Entry 8GJE (electron microscopy, 3.40 A resolution); this record covers chains A and H of the 12 polymer chains in the assembly.

Chain A:
Protein: CZA97.12 SOSIP.664 Envelope glycoprotein gp120
Organism: Human immunodeficiency virus 1
Reference sequence: Q994M9 (Q994M9_9HIV1); the construct lacks a stretch of the UniProt sequence and is renumbered around it, so the offset changes along the chain: 31-143 = UniProt 30-142; 150-185 = UniProt 143-178; 186-309 = UniProt 184-307; 312-323 = UniProt 308-319; 2 more segments
Chain sequence (503 residues; each row starts with the number of its first residue; note: 21 numbers in that range are skipped by the numbering (no residue carries them; nothing is unmodelled there); a row labelled like 185A-185E holds insertion residues (185A, then the next letters in order); numbers below 1 keep their minus sign (Met-4 is residue -4)):
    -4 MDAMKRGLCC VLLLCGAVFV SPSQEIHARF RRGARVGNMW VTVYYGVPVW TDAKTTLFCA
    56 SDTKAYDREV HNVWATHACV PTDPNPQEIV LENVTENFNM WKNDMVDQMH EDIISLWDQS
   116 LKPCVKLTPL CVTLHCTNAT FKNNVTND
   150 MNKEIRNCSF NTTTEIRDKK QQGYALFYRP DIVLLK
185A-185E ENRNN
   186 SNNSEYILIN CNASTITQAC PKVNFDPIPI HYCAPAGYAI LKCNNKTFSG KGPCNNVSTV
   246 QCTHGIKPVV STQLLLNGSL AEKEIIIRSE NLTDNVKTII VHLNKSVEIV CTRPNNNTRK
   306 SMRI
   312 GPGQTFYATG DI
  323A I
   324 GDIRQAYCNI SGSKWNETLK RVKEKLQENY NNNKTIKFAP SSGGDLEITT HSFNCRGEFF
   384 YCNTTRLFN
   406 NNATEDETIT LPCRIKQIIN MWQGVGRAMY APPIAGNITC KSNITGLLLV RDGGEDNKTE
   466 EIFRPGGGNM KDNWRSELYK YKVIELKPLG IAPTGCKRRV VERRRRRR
Unresolved in the structure: -4 to 32, 59-64, 506-513
Cystine bridges: Cys54-Cys74, Cys119-Cys205, Cys126-Cys196, Cys131-Cys157, Cys218-Cys247, Cys228-Cys239, Cys296-Cys331, Cys378-Cys445, Cys385-Cys418
Glycans and other covalent adducts: N-acetylglucosamine (NAG) linked to Asn88, Asn133, Asn156, Asn160, Asn230, Asn241, Asn276, Asn289, Asn301, Asn332, Asn339, Asn386, Asn442, Asn448; glycan linked to Asn197, Asn262
Construct notes: initiating methionine (-4); expression tag (-3 to 30); engineered mutation Cys501 (Ala485 in Q994M9), Arg509 (Glu493 in Q994M9), Arg510 (Lys494 in Q994M9); insertion (512-513)
Reported in the primary citation:
  - post-translational modification sites: Asn156, Asn160, Asn262, Asn276, Asn332, Asn339, Asn386, Asn407

Chain H:
Protein: 3BNC117 Fab heavy chain
Organism: Homo sapiens
Notes: antibody fragment or engineered binder
Chain sequence (226 residues; numbered 1 to 216 plus 10 insertion-coded residues; the number before each row is that of its first residue; a row labelled like 71A-71D holds insertion residues (71A, then the next letters in order)):
     1 QVQLLQSGAA VTKPGASVRV SCEASGYNIR DYFIHWWRQA PGQGLQWVGW IN
   52A P
    53 KTGQPNNPRQ FQGRVSLTR
71A-71D HASW
    72 DFDTYSFYMD L
82A-82C KAL
    83 RSDDTAVYFC ARQRSDYW
100A-100B DF
   101 DVWGSGTQVT VSSASTKGPS VFPLAPSSKS TSGGTAALGC LVKDYFPEPV TVSWNSGALT
   161 SGVHTFPAVL QSSGLYSLSS VVTVPSSSLG TQTYICNVNH KPSNTKVDKK VEPKSC
Unresolved in the structure: 112-216
Cystine bridges: Cys22-Cys92

How chain A and chain H interact:
Residue-residue contacts (38):
  Ala198(A) - Trp71D(H)
  Asp279(A) - Asp98(H)
  Asp279(A) - Trp100(H)  hydrogen bond
  Asn280(A) - Trp50(H)  hydrogen bond (backbone-side chain)
  Asn280(A) - Trp100(H)
  Val281(A) - Trp50(H)
  Val281(A) - Gln95(H)
  Val281(A) - Trp100(H)  hydrophobic
  Lys282(A) - Asp98(H)  salt bridge
  Ser365(A) - Pro57(H)  hydrogen bond (side chain-backbone)
  Gly366(A) - Gln56(H)
  Gly366(A) - Pro57(H)
  Gly367(A) - Gly55(H)
  Asp368(A) - Thr54(H)  hydrogen bond (backbone-backbone)
  Asp368(A) - Arg71(H)  salt bridge
  Ile371(A) - Thr54(H)
  Ile371(A) - Gln56(H)
  Gln428(A) - Arg30(H)  hydrogen bond (backbone-side chain)
  Gln428(A) - Lys53(H)
  Gln428(A) - Thr54(H)
  Val430(A) - Arg30(H)
  Val455(A) - Gln56(H)
  Val455(A) - Asn58(H)
  Arg456(A) - Asn58(H)  hydrogen bond (backbone-side chain)
  Asp457(A) - Asn58(H)
  Asp457(A) - Asn59(H)
  Asp457(A) - Gln64(H)  hydrogen bond
  Gly458(A) - Trp47(H)
  Gly458(A) - Asn58(H)  hydrogen bond (backbone-side chain)
  Glu460(A) - Pro60(H)
  Glu460(A) - Arg61(H)  salt bridge
  Glu460(A) - Gln62(H)  hydrogen bond
  Asp461(A) - Arg61(H)
  Asn462(A) - Arg61(H)  hydrogen bond (backbone-side chain)
  Lys463(A) - Arg61(H)
  Arg469(A) - Gln64(H)
  Pro470(A) - Gln56(H)
  Gly471(A) - Gln56(H)
Also at the interface, not in a pair above, chain A (27 interface residues in all): Lys97, Gly459, Gly472, Gly473
Also at the interface, not in a pair above, chain H (21 interface residues in all): Phe33, His35

Overview:
27 residues of chain A face 21 of chain H across their interface; the contacts include 10 hydrogen bonds and 3
salt bridges. Polar pairs include Lys282(A)-Asp98(H), Asp368(A)-Arg71(H) and Glu460(A)-Arg61(H). Covalently
linked N-acetylglucosamine: at Asn88(A), Asn133(A), Asn156(A), Asn160(A), Asn230(A) and Asn241(A) and 8 more.
The paper reports modification sites Asn156(A), Asn160(A) and Asn262(A) among others.
Here chain A is CZA97.12 SOSIP.664 Envelope glycoprotein gp120 (Human immunodeficiency virus 1) and chain H is
3BNC117 Fab heavy chain (Homo sapiens). Entry 8GJE (HIV-1 Env subtype C CZA97.12 SOSIP.664 in complex with
3BNC117 Fab) was determined by electron microscopy.
